5ZMC - chains D and B of the 4 polymer chains in the assembly; structure by X-ray diffraction, 2.99 A resolution.

[Chain D]
Molecule: 16-nt DNA strand
Sequence (16 nucleotides; numbered 107 to 122; the number before each row is that of its first residue):
   107 GCCCTTCCGG GTCCCC

[Chain B]
Protein: Protein C-ets-1
Source organism: Homo sapiens
UniProtKB: P14921 (ETS1_HUMAN); residue numbers follow UniProt; this construct covers 331-441
Sequence (111 residues; numbered 331 to 441; the number before each row is that of its first residue):
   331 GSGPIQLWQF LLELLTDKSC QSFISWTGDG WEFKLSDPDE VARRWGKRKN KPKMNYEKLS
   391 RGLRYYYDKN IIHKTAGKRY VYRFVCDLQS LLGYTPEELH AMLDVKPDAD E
Not modelled in the structure: 331, 438-441
Swiss-Prot annotation at these positions:
  - DNA-binding region: Ile335 to Val415 (ETS)
  - region: Leu418 to Leu422 (Helix H4), Pro426 to Met432 (Helix H5)

[Chain D / chain B interface]
Residue-residue contacts - 17 pairs, chain D then chain B:
  DC109(D) with Gln336(B), sugar contact
  DC110(D) with Gln336(B), hydrogen bond to the phosphate; Leu337(B), hydrogen bond to the phosphate; Trp375(B), phosphate contact; Lys379(B), phosphate contact; Tyr395(B), base contact; Tyr396(B), hydrogen bond to the phosphate
  DT111(D) with Trp375(B), hydrogen bond to the phosphate; Lys379(B), salt bridge to the phosphate; Lys381(B), sugar contact; Met384(B), phosphate contact; Gly392(B), base contact; Tyr395(B), base contact
  DT112(D) with Lys383(B), phosphate contact; Lys388(B), salt bridge to the phosphate; Arg391(B), base contact
  DC113(D) with Arg391(B), base contact
Also at the interface, not in a pair above, chain B (13 interface residues in all): Ile335

[In short]
Chain D and chain B form an interface of 5 and 13 residues respectively; the contacts include 4 hydrogen bonds
and 2 salt bridges. Among the polar pairs are DC110(D)-Gln336(B), DC110(D)-Leu337(B) and DC110(D)-Tyr396(B).
Curated annotation (UniProt) lists a DNA-binding region on chain B.
Here chain D is a 16-nt DNA strand and chain B is Protein C-ets-1 (Homo sapiens). Entry 5ZMC (Structural Basis
for Reactivation of -146C>T Mutant TERT Promoter by cooperative binding of p52 and ETS1/2) was determined by
X-ray diffraction.
